Entry 7RCE (X-ray diffraction, 2.42 A resolution); this record covers chains A and C of the 3 polymer chains in the assembly.

[Chain A]
Protein: I-OnuI_e-hPD1-d
Organism: Synthetic construct
Chain sequence (300 residues; row label = number of the first residue in the row):
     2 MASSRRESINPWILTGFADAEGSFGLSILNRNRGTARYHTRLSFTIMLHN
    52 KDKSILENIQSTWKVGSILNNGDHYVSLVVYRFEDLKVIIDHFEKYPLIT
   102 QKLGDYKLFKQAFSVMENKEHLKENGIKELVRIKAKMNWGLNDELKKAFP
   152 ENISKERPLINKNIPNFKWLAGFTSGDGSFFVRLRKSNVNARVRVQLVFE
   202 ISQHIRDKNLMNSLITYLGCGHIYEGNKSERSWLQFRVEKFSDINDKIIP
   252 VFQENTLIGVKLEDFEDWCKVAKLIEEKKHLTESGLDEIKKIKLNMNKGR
Disordered / not traced: 2-5, 33-36, 187-193
Ion coordination: Ca2+ site 1: Ala21, Asp178 (shared with 1 residue of chain B; DC16(C) of chain C); Ca2+ site 2: Glu22, Gly177 (shared with 1 residue of chain B; DT15(C) of chain C); Ca2+ site 3: Glu22, Asp178 (shared with 2 residues of chain B; DT15(C), DC16(C) of chain C); Na+: Phe181 (shared with 1 residue of chain B)

[Chain C]
Molecule: 26-nt DNA strand
Sequence (26 nucleotides; each row starts with the number of its first residue):
     1 CCGCGCCTGTGGGATCTGCATGCCCC
Ion coordination: Ca2+ site 1: DT15 (shared with Glu22(A), Gly177(A) of chain A; 1 residue of chain B); Ca2+ site 2: DT15, DC16 (shared with Glu22(A), Asp178(A) of chain A; 2 residues of chain B); Ca2+ site 3: DC16 (shared with Ala21(A), Asp178(A) of chain A; 1 residue of chain B)

[How chain A and chain C interact]
Pairs across the interface - 53 pairs, chain A then chain C:
  Ala21(A) with DC16(C), phosphate contact
  Glu22(A) with DT15(C), phosphate contact; DC16(C), phosphate contact
  Gly23(A) with DC16(C), sugar contact; DT17(C), phosphate contact
  Ser24(A) with DC16(C), sugar contact; DT17(C), hydrogen bond to the phosphate
  Leu30(A) with DC19(C), sugar contact; DA20(C), base contact; DT21(C), base contact
  His40(A) with DT21(C), base contact; DG22(C), base contact
  Arg42(A) with DC19(C), base contact; DA20(C), base contact
  Thr46(A) with DT17(C), base contact
  Met48(A) with DT15(C), sugar contact; DC16(C), base contact; DT17(C), base contact
  Leu49(A) with DT15(C), phosphate contact
  His50(A) with DA14(C), phosphate contact; DT15(C), hydrogen bond to the phosphate
  Tyr76(A) with DG13(C), phosphate contact; DA14(C), hydrogen bond to the phosphate; DT15(C), base contact
  Lys103(A) with DC16(C), phosphate contact; DT17(C), salt bridge to the phosphate
  Met138(A) with DG18(C), phosphate contact
  Asn139(A) with DT17(C), phosphate contact; DG18(C), hydrogen bond to the phosphate
  Trp140(A) with DT17(C), sugar contact; DG18(C), hydrogen bond to the phosphate
  Asn143(A) with DC19(C), phosphate contact
  Asp178(A) with DC16(C), phosphate contact
  Arg186(A) with DG5(C), hydrogen bond to the base
  Arg195(A) with DC4(C), phosphate contact
  Gln197(A) with DG5(C), base contact
  Tyr225(A) with DC6(C), sugar contact; DC7(C), base contact; DT8(C), base contact
  Arg232(A) with DT10(C), base contact
  Trp234(A) with DT10(C), base contact
  Gln236(A) with DG9(C), hydrogen bond to the base; DT10(C), hydrogen bond to the base
  Arg238(A) with DC7(C), base contact; DT8(C), hydrogen bond to the base; DG9(C), hydrogen bond to the base
  Glu240(A) with DG5(C), phosphate contact; DC6(C), hydrogen bond to the base; DC7(C), hydrogen bond to the base
  Lys241(A) with DG5(C), phosphate contact; DC6(C), phosphate contact
  Phe242(A) with DG5(C), hydrogen bond to the phosphate
  His281(A) with DC4(C), salt bridge to the phosphate
Other interface residues (no listed pair), chain A (37 interface residues in all): Phe25, Ser28, Lys135, Gly141, Val196, Gly227, Ser243
Other interface residues (no listed pair), chain C (18 interface residues in all): DG11

[Overview]
Chain A and chain C form an interface of 37 and 18 residues respectively, with 13 hydrogen bonds and 2 salt
bridges. Among the polar pairs are Arg186(A)-DG5(C), Gln236(A)-DG9(C) and Gln236(A)-DT10(C). Ala21(A),
Asp178(A) and DC16(C) form the Ca2+ site 3.
Chain A is I-OnuI_e-hPD1-d (Synthetic construct) and chain C is a 26-nt DNA strand; the structure, Third stage
reengineered variant of I-OnuI with specificity enhancing substitutions, was determined by X-ray diffraction.
